7P0A - chains A and C of the 3 polymer chains in the assembly; structure by X-ray diffraction, 2.43 A resolution.

[Chain A]
Molecule: H-2 class I histocompatibility antigen, D-B alpha chain
From: Mus musculus
UniProt: P01899 (HA11_MOUSE); residues 1-276 here correspond to UniProt positions 25-300 (UniProt number = residue number + 24)
Sequence (276 residues; row label = number of the first residue in the row):
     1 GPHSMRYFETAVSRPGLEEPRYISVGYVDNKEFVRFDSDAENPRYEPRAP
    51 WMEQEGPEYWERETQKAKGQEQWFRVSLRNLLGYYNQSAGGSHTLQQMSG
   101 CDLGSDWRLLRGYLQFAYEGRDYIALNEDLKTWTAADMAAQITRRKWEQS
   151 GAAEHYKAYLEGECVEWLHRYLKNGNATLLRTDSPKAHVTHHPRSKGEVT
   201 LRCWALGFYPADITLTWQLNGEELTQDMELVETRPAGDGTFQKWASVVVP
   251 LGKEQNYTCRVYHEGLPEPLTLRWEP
Unresolved in the structure: 176-181, 195-198, 248-258, 274-276
Disulfide bonds: Cys-101/Cys-164, Cys-203/Cys-259
Reported in the primary citation:
  - conformationally variable residues (side-chain flip): Arg-62, His-155, Glu-163

[Chain C]
Molecule: Stable signal peptide
UniProt: P09991 (GLYC_LYCVA); residues 1-9 here correspond to UniProt positions 33-41 (UniProt number = residue number + 32)
Sequence (9 residues; row label = number of the first residue in the row):
     1 KAPYNFATM
Construct notes: conflict Pro-3 (Val35 in P09991), Met-9 (Cys41 in P09991); engineered mutation Phe-6 (Phe38 in P09991)
Modified residues: Phe-6 (D-phenylalanine; DPN)
Curated features (UniProtKB/Swiss-Prot):
  - site: Lys-1 (Important for GP-C-mediated membrane fusion)

[Interface between chain A and chain C]
Contacting residue pairs - 46 pairs, chain A then chain C:
  Met-5(A) / Lys-1(C)
  Tyr-7(A) / Lys-1(C)  hydrogen bond (side chain-backbone)
  Tyr-7(A) / Ala-2(C)  hydrogen bond (side chain-backbone)
  Tyr-7(A) / Pro-3(C)
  Glu-9(A) / Pro-3(C)
  Tyr-45(A) / Ala-2(C)
  Tyr-59(A) / Lys-1(C)
  Arg-62(A) / Lys-1(C)
  Glu-63(A) / Lys-1(C)
  Glu-63(A) / Ala-2(C)  hydrogen bond (side chain-backbone)
  Lys-66(A) / Lys-1(C)
  Lys-66(A) / Ala-2(C)  hydrogen bond (side chain-backbone)
  Gln-70(A) / Tyr-4(C)
  Gln-70(A) / Asn-5(C)  hydrogen bond
  Trp-73(A) / Asn-5(C)
  Trp-73(A) / Phe-6(C)  hydrogen bond (side chain-backbone)
  Trp-73(A) / Ala-7(C)  hydrogen bond (side chain-backbone)
  Trp-73(A) / Thr-8(C)
  Trp-73(A) / Met-9(C)  hydrophobic
  Phe-74(A) / Asn-5(C)
  Ser-77(A) / Thr-8(C)
  Ser-77(A) / Met-9(C)
  Asn-80(A) / Thr-8(C)
  Asn-80(A) / Met-9(C)  hydrogen bond (side chain-backbone)
  Leu-81(A) / Met-9(C)  hydrophobic
  Tyr-84(A) / Met-9(C)  hydrogen bond (side chain-backbone)
  Leu-95(A) / Met-9(C)  hydrophobic
  Gln-97(A) / Asn-5(C)  hydrogen bond
  Ser-99(A) / Pro-3(C)
  Phe-116(A) / Met-9(C)  hydrophobic
  Tyr-123(A) / Met-9(C)  hydrophobic
  Thr-143(A) / Met-9(C)  hydrogen bond (side chain-backbone)
  Trp-147(A) / Ala-7(C)  hydrogen bond (side chain-backbone)
  Trp-147(A) / Thr-8(C)  hydrogen bond (side chain-backbone)
  Trp-147(A) / Met-9(C)  hydrophobic
  Ser-150(A) / Ala-7(C)
  His-155(A) / Tyr-4(C)  hydrogen bond (side chain-backbone)
  His-155(A) / Phe-6(C)
  Tyr-156(A) / Asn-5(C)
  Tyr-156(A) / Phe-6(C)
  Tyr-159(A) / Lys-1(C)  hydrogen bond (side chain-backbone)
  Tyr-159(A) / Ala-2(C)
  Tyr-159(A) / Pro-3(C)
  Glu-163(A) / Lys-1(C)
  Trp-167(A) / Lys-1(C)
  Tyr-171(A) / Lys-1(C)  hydrogen bond (side chain-backbone)
Other interface residues (no listed pair), chain A (32 interface residues in all): Val-76, Ile-124, Lys-146
Interface features reported in the paper:
  - pairs named by the authors: Trp-73(A)/Phe-6(C), Tyr-156(A)/Phe-6(C)
  - interface residues, chain A: Trp-73(A), Tyr-156(A)

[Overview]
32 residues of chain A and 9 residues of chain C are in contact; the contacts include 16 hydrogen bonds. Among
the polar pairs are Tyr-7(A)/Lys-1(C), Tyr-7(A)/Ala-2(C) and Glu-63(A)/Ala-2(C). The authors report contacts
between Trp-73(A) and Phe-6(C) and Tyr-156(A) and Phe-6(C). The paper reports interface residues Trp-73(A) and
Tyr-156(A); conformational variability at Arg-62(A), His-155(A) and Glu-163(A).
Chain A is H-2 class I histocompatibility antigen, D-B alpha chain (Mus musculus) and chain C is Stable signal
peptide; the structure, CRYSTAL STRUCTURE OF THE MURINE CLASS I MAJOR HISTOCOMPATIBILITY COMPLEX H-2DB IN
COMPLEX WITH LCMV-DERIVED GP33 ..., was determined by X-ray diffraction (same publication as 7P0T).
